7C9A - chains B and D of the 5 polymer chains in the assembly; structure by electron microscopy, 3.43 A resolution.

[Chain B]
Molecule: DNA repair protein RAD51 homolog 1
Organism: Homo sapiens
Reference sequence: Q06609 (RAD51_HUMAN); numbering as in UniProt (aligned over 1-339)
Sequence (339 residues; each row starts with the number of its first residue):
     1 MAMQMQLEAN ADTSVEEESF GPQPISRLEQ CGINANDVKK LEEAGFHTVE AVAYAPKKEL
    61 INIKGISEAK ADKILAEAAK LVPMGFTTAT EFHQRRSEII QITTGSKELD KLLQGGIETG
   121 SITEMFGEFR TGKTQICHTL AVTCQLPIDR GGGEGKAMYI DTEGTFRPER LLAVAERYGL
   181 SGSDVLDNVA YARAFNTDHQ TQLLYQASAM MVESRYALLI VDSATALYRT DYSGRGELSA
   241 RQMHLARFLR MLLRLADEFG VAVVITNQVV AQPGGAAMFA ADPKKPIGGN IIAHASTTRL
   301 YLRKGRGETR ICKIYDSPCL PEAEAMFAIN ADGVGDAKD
Disordered / not traced: 1-21, 278-281, 337-339
Sequence notes: engineered mutation Pro273 (Val in Q06609), Gly274 (Asp in Q06609)
Small-molecule neighbours:
  - AMP-PNP (ANP; phosphoaminophosphonic acid-adenylate ester), molecule 1: Phe129, Arg130, Thr131, Gly132, Lys133, Thr134, Gln135, Glu163, Arg170, Arg310, Ile329, Asn330, Ala331
  - AMP-PNP (ANP), molecule 2: Ala293, His294, Ser296, Asp316, Ser317, Pro318, Cys319, Leu320, Pro321, Glu322

[Chain D]
Molecule: 9-nt DNA strand
Sequence (9 nucleotides; each row starts with the number of its first residue):
     1 TTTTTTTTT

[How chain B and chain D interact]
Residue-residue contacts - 19 pairs, chain B then chain D:
  Arg229(B) with DT6(D), salt bridge to the phosphate
  Leu238(B) with DT3(D), base contact; DT4(D), sugar contact
  Ser239(B) with DT2(D), base contact; DT3(D), hydrogen bond to the base
  Arg241(B) with DT5(D), sugar contact
  Gln242(B) with DT3(D), phosphate contact
  Val270(B) with DT6(D), phosphate contact; DT7(D), phosphate contact
  Ala271(B) with DT6(D), base contact; DT7(D), hydrogen bond to the phosphate
  Pro273(B) with DT6(D), base contact; DT7(D), base contact
  Ile287(B) with DT5(D), phosphate contact
  Gly288(B) with DT5(D), hydrogen bond to the phosphate
  Gly289(B) with DT4(D), phosphate contact; DT5(D), phosphate contact
  Asn290(B) with DT4(D), hydrogen bond to the phosphate
  Ile291(B) with DT4(D), phosphate contact
Interface residues without a listed pair, chain B (16 interface residues in all): Met243, Gln272, Lys285

[In short]
16 residues of chain B face 6 of chain D across their interface; the contacts include 4 hydrogen bonds and 1
salt bridge. Among the polar pairs are Ser239(B)-DT3(D), Ala271(B)-DT7(D) and Gly288(B)-DT5(D). Bound to chain
B: AMP-PNP.
Chain B is DNA repair protein RAD51 homolog 1 (Homo sapiens) and chain D is a 9-nt DNA strand; the structure,
Human RAD51 post-synaptic complexes mutant (V273P, D274G), was determined by electron microscopy (same
publication as 7C9C, 7C98, 7C99 and 7CGY).
